Entry 8S0A (electron microscopy, 3.20 A resolution); this record covers chains 2 and 6 of the 8 polymer chains in the assembly.

Chain 2:
Molecule: DNA replication licensing factor MCM2
Organism: Homo sapiens
Notes: EC 3.6.4.12
UniProtKB: P49736 (MCM2_HUMAN); numbering as in UniProt (aligned over 1-904)
Chain sequence (904 residues; each row starts with the number of its first residue):
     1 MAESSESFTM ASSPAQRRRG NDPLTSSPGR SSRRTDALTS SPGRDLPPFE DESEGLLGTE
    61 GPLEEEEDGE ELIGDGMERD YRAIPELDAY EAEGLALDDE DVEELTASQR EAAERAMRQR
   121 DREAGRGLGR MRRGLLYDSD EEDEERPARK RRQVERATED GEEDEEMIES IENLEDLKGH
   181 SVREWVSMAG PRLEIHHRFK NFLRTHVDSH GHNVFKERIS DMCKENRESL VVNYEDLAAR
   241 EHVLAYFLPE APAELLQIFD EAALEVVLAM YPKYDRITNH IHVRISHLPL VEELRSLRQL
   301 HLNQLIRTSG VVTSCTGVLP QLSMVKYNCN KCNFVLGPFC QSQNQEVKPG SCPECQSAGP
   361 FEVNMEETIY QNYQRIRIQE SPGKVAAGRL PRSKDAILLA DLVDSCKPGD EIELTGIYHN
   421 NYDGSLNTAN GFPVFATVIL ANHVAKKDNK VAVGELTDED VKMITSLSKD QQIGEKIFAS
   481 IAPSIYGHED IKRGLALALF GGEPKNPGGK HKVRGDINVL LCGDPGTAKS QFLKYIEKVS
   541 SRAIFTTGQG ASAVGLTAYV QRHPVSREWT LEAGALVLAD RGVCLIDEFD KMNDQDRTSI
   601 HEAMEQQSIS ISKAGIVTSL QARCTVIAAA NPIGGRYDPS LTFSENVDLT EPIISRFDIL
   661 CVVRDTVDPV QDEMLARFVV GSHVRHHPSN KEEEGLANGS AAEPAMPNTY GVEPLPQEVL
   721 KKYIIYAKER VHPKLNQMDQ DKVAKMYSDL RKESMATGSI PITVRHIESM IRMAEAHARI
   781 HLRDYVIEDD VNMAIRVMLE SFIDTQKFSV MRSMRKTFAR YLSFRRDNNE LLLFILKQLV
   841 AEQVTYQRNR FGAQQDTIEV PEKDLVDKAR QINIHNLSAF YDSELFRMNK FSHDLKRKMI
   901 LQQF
Not modelled in the structure: 1-180, 447-457, 690-706, 903-904
Bound ions: Zn2+: Cys329, Cys332, Cys352, Cys355; Mg2+: Ser530 (together with ATP)
Residues lining bound ligands:
  - ADP (adenosine-5'-diphosphate): His511, Glu605, Arg656, Val764, Arg765, Glu768
  - ATP (adenosine-5'-triphosphate): Ser484, Ile485, Tyr486, His488, Pro525, Gly526, Thr527, Ala528, Lys529, Ser530, Gln531, Asn631, Leu675, Val679
Swiss-Prot annotation at these positions:
  - zinc finger: Cys329 to Cys355 (C4-type)
  - motif: Ser655 to Asp658 (Arginine finger)
  - binding site (ADP): Ser530, Gln531
  - modified residue: Ala2 (N-acetylalanine), Ser12 (Phosphoserine), Ser13 (Phosphoserine), Thr25 (Phosphothreonine), Ser26 (Phosphoserine), Ser27 (Phosphoserine), Ser32 (Phosphoserine), Thr39 (Phosphothreonine), Ser40 (Phosphoserine), Ser41 (Phosphoserine), Ser53 (Phosphoserine), Thr59 (Phosphothreonine), Ser108 (Phosphoserine), Tyr137 (Phosphotyrosine), Ser139 (Phosphoserine), Lys216 (N6-acetyllysine), Ser381 (Phosphoserine), Ser484 (Phosphoserine)
  - cross-link: Lys178 (Glycyl lysine isopeptide (Lys-Gly) (interchain with G-Cter in SUMO2))
  - natural variant: Arg44 (R44C: In DFNA70)
  - mutagenesis: Ser27 (S27A: Impairs ATPase activity of the MCM-2-7 complex and reduces phosphorylation by the CDC7-DBF4 complex; when associated with A-41 and A-139), Ser41 (S41A: Impairs ATPase activity of the MCM-2-7 complex and reduces phosphorylation by the CDC7-DBF4 complex; when associated with A-27 and A-139), Tyr81 to Tyr90 (Loss of interaction with DNAJC9), Ser108 (S108A: Reduces phosphorylation by ATR), Ser139 (S139A: Impairs ATPase activity of the MCM-2-7 complex and reduces phosphorylation by the CDC7-DBF4 complex; when associated with A-27 and A-41)

Chain 6:
Molecule: DNA replication licensing factor MCM6
Organism: Homo sapiens
Notes: EC 3.6.4.12
UniProtKB: Q14566 (MCM6_HUMAN); numbering as in UniProt (aligned over 1-821)
Chain sequence (821 residues; numbered 1 to 821; the number before each row is that of its first residue):
     1 MDLAAAAEPG AGSQHLEVRD EVAEKCQKLF LDFLEEFQSS DGEIKYLQLA EELIRPERNT
    61 LVVSFVDLEQ FNQQLSTTIQ EEFYRVYPYL CRALKTFVKD RKEIPLAKDF YVAFQDLPTR
   121 HKIRELTSSR IGLLTRISGQ VVRTHPVHPE LVSGTFLCLD CQTVIRDVEQ QFKYTQPNIC
   181 RNPVCANRRR FLLDTNKSRF VDFQKVRIQE TQAELPRGSI PRSLEVILRA EAVESAQAGD
   241 KCDFTGTLIV VPDVSKLSTP GARAETNSRV SGVDGYETEG IRGLRALGVR DLSYRLVFLA
   301 CCVAPTNPRF GGKELRDEEQ TAESIKNQMT VKEWEKVFEM SQDKNLYHNL CTSLFPTIHG
   361 NDEVKRGVLL MLFGGVPKTT GEGTSLRGDI NVCIVGDPST AKSQFLKHVE EFSPRAVYTS
   421 GKASSAAGLT AAVVRDEESH EFVIEAGALM LADNGVCCID EFDKMDVRDQ VAIHEAMEQQ
   481 TISITKAGVK ATLNARTSIL AAANPISGHY DRSKSLKQNI NLSAPIMSRF DLFFILVDEC
   541 NEVTDYAIAR RIVDLHSRIE ESIDRVYSLD DIRRYLLFAR QFKPKISKES EDFIVEQYKH
   601 LRQRDGSGVT KSSWRITVRQ LESMIRLSEA MARMHCCDEV QPKHVKEAFR LLNKSIIRVE
   661 TPDVNLDQEE EIQMEVDEGA GGINGHADSP APVNGINGYN EDINQESAPK ASLRLGFSEY
   721 CRISNLIVLH LRKVEEEEDE SALKRSELVN WYLKEIESEI DSEEELINKK RIIEKVIHRL
   781 THYDHVLIEL TQAGLKGSTE GSESYEEDPY LVVNPNYLLE D
Not modelled in the structure: 1-17, 254-261, 268-291, 309-320, 662-716, 739-742, 789-821
Bound ions: Zn2+: Cys158, Cys161, Cys180, Cys185; Mg2+: Ser403 (together with ADP)
Residues lining bound ligands:
  - ADP (adenosine-5'-diphosphate): Thr357, Ile358, His359, Asn361, Asp397, Pro398, Ser399, Thr400, Ala401, Lys402, Ser403, Gln404, Ile552
  - ATP (adenosine-5'-triphosphate): Ser528, Arg529, Val618, Arg619, Glu622
Swiss-Prot annotation at these positions:
  - motif: Ser528 to Asp531 (Arginine finger)
  - binding site (ATP): His359, Ser399, Thr400, Ala401, Lys402, Ser403, Asn504
  - binding site (ADP): Arg619, Glu622
  - modified residue: Met1 (N-acetylmethionine), Ser13 (Phosphoserine), Ser219 (Phosphoserine), Ser271 (Phosphoserine), Thr278 (Phosphothreonine), Lys643 (N6-acetyllysine), Ser689 (Phosphoserine), Ser762 (Phosphoserine), Thr791 (Phosphothreonine)
  - natural variant: Pro149 (P149S: Found in a patient with mild developmental delay and autism spectrum disorder; uncertain significance), Cys158 (C158Y: Found in patients with microcephaly, developmental delay, typical facial characteristics, endocrine disorders, feeding difficulties and urogenital anomalies; uncertain significance), Asp202 (D202G: Found in a patient with intra-uterine growth restriction, developmental delay and autism spectrum disorder; uncertain significance), Gly239 (G239S: Found in a patient with endocrine disorders, developmental regression, autism spectrum disorder and epilepsy; uncertain significance)
  - mutagenesis: Glu757 (E757A/D: Impairs interaction with CTD1), Glu763 (E763A/D: Impairs interaction with CTD1), Leu766 (L766A: Impairs interaction with CTD1)

How chain 2 and chain 6 interact:
Contacting residue pairs (87):
  Arg298(2) with Asp202(6); Val233(6); Glu234(6), salt bridge
  Gln299(2) with Phe200(6); Val201(6), hydrogen bond (side chain-backbone); Asp202(6)
  Leu300(2) with Pro56(6)
  Leu302(2) with Phe200(6), hydrophobic
  Thr313(2) with Lys490(6)
  Arg375(2) with His440(6)
  Arg377(2) with Val489(6); Lys490(6), hydrogen bond (side chain-backbone)
  Gln379(2) with Ala491(6); Thr492(6), hydrogen bond (side chain-backbone)
  Pro382(2) with Asn494(6), hydrogen bond (backbone-side chain)
  Val385(2) with Arg496(6)
  Ala387(2) with Asn454(6)
  Gly388(2) with Gln237(6); Arg415(6)
  Arg389(2) with Gln237(6)
  Leu390(2) with Ile444(6); Met450(6), hydrophobic
  Pro391(2) with Leu493(6)
  Arg392(2) with Thr144(6)
  Ser393(2) with Glu441(6)
  Asp395(2) with His440(6), salt bridge
  Leu426(2) with Tyr174(6), hydrophobic
  Thr428(2) with Tyr174(6)
  Asn430(2) with Lys173(6), hydrogen bond
  Phe432(2) with Glu150(6); Phe172(6), hydrophobic; Ile227(6), hydrophobic; Glu438(6)
  Pro433(2) with Pro149(6); Glu150(6); Leu151(6)
  Val434(2) with His148(6); Pro149(6); Glu438(6)
  Phe435(2) with His148(6); Pro149(6), hydrogen bond (backbone-backbone); Leu151(6), hydrophobic; Phe200(6), hydrophobic
  Ser484(2) with Glu382(6), hydrogen bond
  Lys538(2) with Glu382(6), hydrogen bond (side chain-backbone)
  Pro564(2) with Thr485(6); Ala487(6); Gly488(6), hydrogen bond (backbone-backbone)
  Val565(2) with Gly488(6)
  Glu588(2) with Pro525(6)
  Arg636(2) with Arg615(6)
  Asp665(2) with Arg602(6), salt bridge; Arg615(6), salt bridge
  Pro669(2) with Lys599(6)
  Asp672(2) with Arg602(6), salt bridge
  Glu673(2) with Val595(6); Lys599(6), salt bridge
  Leu675(2) with Val618(6), hydrophobic
  Ala676(2) with Tyr598(6), hydrophobic
  Arg677(2) with Glu591(6); Asp592(6), salt bridge; Val595(6)
  Val680(2) with Glu591(6)
  His683(2) with Lys378(6); Leu386(6); Glu622(6), salt bridge
  His686(2) with Lys378(6); Thr379(6); Thr380(6); Gly381(6), hydrogen bond (side chain-backbone)
  His687(2) with Lys583(6); Pro584(6); Lys585(6)
  Phe808(2) with Arg732(6)
  Arg812(2) with Glu736(6), salt bridge
  Glu842(2) with Lys733(6), salt bridge
  Thr845(2) with Leu729(6)
  Tyr846(2) with Glu755(6)
  Arg848(2) with Gln603(6), hydrogen bond (side chain-backbone); Gly606(6)
  Asn849(2) with Arg722(6), hydrogen bond (backbone-side chain); Asn725(6), hydrogen bond; Leu726(6); Leu729(6)
  Arg850(2) with Arg722(6), hydrogen bond (backbone-side chain); Glu755(6), salt bridge; Glu759(6), salt bridge
Other interface residues (no listed pair), chain 2 (67 interface residues in all): Arg183, Gly383, Asn427, Gly431, Ala436, Thr437, Val438, Pro525, Gly526, Gln549, Val667, Val679, Gly681, Val684, Pro688, Ser689, Gln854
Other interface residues (no listed pair), chain 6 (81 interface residues in all): Glu57, Pro146, Val147, Leu193, Asn196, Phe203, Ala238, Val251, Arg295, Asp453, Val471, Lys486, Ile586, Ile594, Thr617, Leu621, Ile625, Ile756

In short:
The interface between chain 2 and chain 6 involves 67 residues on one side and 81 on the other; the contacts
include 14 hydrogen bonds and 12 salt bridges. Polar contacts include Arg298(2)-Glu234(6), Asp395(2)-His440(6)
and Asp665(2)-Arg602(6). ATP is bound between chain 2 and chain 6.
Chain 2 is DNA replication licensing factor MCM2 and chain 6 is DNA replication licensing factor MCM6, both
from Homo sapiens; the structure, H. sapiens MCM2-7 hexamer bound to double stranded DNA, was determined by
electron microscopy, deposited together with 8S09, 8S0B, 8S0C, 8S0D, 8S0E and 8S0F.
